PDB entry 6QL9 | X-ray diffraction, 2.82 A resolution | chains H and I of the 12 polymer chains in the assembly

Chain H (and I):
Name: Fatty acid synthase subunit beta
From: Saccharomyces cerevisiae (strain ATCC 204508 / S288c)
Notes: EC 2.3.1.86, 4.2.1.59, 1.3.1.9, 2.3.1.38, 2.3.1.39, 3.1.2.14; chain I of this document is another copy of the same molecule, construct and numbering; everything in this record applies to it too
Reference sequence: P07149 (FAS1_YEAST); residue numbers follow UniProt; this construct covers 1-2051
Chain sequence (2051 residues; numbered 1 to 2051; the number before each row is that of its first residue):
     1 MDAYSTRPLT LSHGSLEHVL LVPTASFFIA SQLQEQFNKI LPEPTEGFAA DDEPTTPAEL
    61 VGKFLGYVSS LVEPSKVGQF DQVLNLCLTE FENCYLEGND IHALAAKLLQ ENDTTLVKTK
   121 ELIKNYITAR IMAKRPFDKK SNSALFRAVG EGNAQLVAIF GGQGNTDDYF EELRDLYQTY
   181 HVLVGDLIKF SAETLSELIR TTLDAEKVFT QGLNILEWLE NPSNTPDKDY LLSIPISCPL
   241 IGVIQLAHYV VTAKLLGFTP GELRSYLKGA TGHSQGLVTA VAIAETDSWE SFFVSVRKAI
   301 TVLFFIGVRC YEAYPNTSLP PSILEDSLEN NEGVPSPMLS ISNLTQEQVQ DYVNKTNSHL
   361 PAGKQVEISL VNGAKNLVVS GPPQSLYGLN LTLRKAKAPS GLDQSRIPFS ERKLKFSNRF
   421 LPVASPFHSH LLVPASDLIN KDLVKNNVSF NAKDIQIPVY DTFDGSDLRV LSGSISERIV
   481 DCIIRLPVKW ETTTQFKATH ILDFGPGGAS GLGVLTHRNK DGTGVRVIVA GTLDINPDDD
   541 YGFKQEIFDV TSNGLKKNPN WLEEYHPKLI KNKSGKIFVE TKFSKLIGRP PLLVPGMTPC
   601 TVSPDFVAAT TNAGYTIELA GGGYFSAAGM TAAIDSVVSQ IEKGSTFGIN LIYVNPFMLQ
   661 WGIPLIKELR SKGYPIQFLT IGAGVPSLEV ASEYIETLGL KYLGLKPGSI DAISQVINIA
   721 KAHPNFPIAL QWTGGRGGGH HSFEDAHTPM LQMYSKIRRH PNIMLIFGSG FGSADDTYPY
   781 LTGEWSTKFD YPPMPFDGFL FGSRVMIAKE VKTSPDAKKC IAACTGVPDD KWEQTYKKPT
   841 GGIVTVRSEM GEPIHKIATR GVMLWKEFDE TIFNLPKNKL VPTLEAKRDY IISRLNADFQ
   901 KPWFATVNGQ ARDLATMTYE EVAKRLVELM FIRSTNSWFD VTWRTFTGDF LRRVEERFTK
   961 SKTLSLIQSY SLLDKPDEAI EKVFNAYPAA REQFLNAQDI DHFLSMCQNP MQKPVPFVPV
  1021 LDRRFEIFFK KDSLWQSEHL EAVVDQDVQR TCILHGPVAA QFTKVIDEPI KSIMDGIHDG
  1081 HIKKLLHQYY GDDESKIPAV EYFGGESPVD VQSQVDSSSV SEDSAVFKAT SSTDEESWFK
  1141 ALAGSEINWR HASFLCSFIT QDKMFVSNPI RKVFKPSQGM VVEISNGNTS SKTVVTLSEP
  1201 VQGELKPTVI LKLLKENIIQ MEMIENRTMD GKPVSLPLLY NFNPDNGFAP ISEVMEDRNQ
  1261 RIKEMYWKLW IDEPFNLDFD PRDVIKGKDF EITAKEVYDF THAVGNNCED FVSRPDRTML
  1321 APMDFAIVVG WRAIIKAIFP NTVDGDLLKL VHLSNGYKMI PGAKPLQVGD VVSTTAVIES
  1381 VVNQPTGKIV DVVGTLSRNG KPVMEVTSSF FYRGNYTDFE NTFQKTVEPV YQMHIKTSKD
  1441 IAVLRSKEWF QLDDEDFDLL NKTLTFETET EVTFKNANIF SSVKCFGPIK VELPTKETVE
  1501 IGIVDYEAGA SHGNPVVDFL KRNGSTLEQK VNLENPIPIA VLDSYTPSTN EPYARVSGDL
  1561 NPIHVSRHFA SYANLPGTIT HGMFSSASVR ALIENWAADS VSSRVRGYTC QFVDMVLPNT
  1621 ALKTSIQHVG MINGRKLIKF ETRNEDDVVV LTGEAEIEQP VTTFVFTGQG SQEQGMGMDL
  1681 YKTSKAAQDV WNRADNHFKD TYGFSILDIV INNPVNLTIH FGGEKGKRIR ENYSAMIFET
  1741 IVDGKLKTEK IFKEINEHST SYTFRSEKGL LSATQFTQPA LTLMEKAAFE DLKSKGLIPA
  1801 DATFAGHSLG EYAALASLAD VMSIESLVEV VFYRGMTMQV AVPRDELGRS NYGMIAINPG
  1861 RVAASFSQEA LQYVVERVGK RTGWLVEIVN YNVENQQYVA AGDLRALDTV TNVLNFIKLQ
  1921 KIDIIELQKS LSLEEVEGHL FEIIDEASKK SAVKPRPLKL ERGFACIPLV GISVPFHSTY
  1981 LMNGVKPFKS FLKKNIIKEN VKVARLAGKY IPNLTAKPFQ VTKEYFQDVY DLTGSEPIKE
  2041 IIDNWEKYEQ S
Unresolved in the structure: 1-3, 1111-1122, 2051 (chain I: 1-4, 1111-1122, 2051)
Modified residues: Ser1808 ((2S)-2-azanyl-3-(3-oxidanyl-3-oxidanylidene-propanoyl)oxy-propanoic acid; J8W)
Swiss-Prot annotation at these positions:
  - active site: Ser274 (For acetyltransferase activity)
  - modified residue: Met1 (N-acetylmethionine), Thr733 (Phosphothreonine), Ser1121 (Phosphoserine)
  - cross-link: Lys1364 (Glycyl lysine isopeptide (Lys-Gly) (interchain with G-Cter in ubiquitin))
Bound ions: Na+ site 1: Ile821, Ala822, Cys824, Ala1060, Thr1063; Na+ site 2 near Asp913 (its only coordinating residue here); Na+ site 3: Arg957, Thr959 (shared with 1 residue of chain B)
Ligand contacts: FMN (flavin mononucleotide): Pro595, Gly596, Met597, Thr598, Pro599, Cys600, Asn650, Ile652, Gly682, Ala683, Lys706, Thr733, Arg736, Gly737, Gly738, Gly739, Ser769, Gly770, Phe771, Leu800, Phe801, Gly802, Ser803, Met806, Leu1054, His1055, Gly1056, Ala1059

How chain H and chain I interact:
Residue-residue contacts (19):
  Phe28(H) with Arg7(I), hydrogen bond (backbone-side chain); Phe27(I), hydrophobic; Phe28(I), hydrophobic
  Gln32(H) with Arg7(I); Pro8(I)
  Tyr314(H) with Arg1314(I)
  Pro315(H) with Arg1314(I), hydrogen bond (backbone-side chain)
  Thr317(H) with Asn1307(I); Glu1309(I); Val1312(I); Arg1314(I)
  Ser318(H) with Asn1307(I), hydrogen bond (backbone-backbone); Asn1595(I), hydrogen bond; Ser1600(I)
  Pro320(H) with Asp1599(I)
  Pro321(H) with Asn1595(I); Trp1596(I), hydrophobic; Asp1599(I)
  Ser322(H) with Asp1599(I), hydrogen bond
Other interface residues (no listed pair), chain H (16 interface residues in all): Gln36, Gln79, Lys207, Asn316, Leu319, Gly363, Lys364
Other interface residues (no listed pair), chain I (17 interface residues in all): Ser5, Tyr1298, Cys1308, Pro1315, Arg1317

Summary:
Chain H and chain I form an interface of 16 and 17 residues respectively; the contacts include 5 hydrogen
bonds. Polar contacts include Phe28(H)-Arg7(I), Pro315(H)-Arg1314(I) and Ser318(H)-Asn1595(I). Ligands of
chain H: flavin mononucleotide. From UniProt: active-site residue Ser274(H) on chain H.
Both chains are Fatty acid synthase subunit beta (Saccharomyces cerevisiae (strain ATCC 204508 / S288c)).
Entry 6QL9 (Structure of Fatty acid synthase complex from Saccharomyces cerevisiae at 2.9 Angstrom) was
determined by X-ray diffraction (same publication as 6QL5, 6QL6 and 6QL7).
